7MKJ - chains I and L of the 9 polymer chains in the assembly; structure by electron microscopy, 2.90 A resolution.

[Chain I]
Protein: DNA-directed RNA polymerase subunit beta
Organism: Escherichia coli
Notes: EC 2.7.7.6
UniProtKB: P0A8V4 (RPOB_ECO57); residue numbers follow UniProt; this construct covers 1-1342
Amino-acid sequence (1342 residues; each row starts with the number of its first residue):
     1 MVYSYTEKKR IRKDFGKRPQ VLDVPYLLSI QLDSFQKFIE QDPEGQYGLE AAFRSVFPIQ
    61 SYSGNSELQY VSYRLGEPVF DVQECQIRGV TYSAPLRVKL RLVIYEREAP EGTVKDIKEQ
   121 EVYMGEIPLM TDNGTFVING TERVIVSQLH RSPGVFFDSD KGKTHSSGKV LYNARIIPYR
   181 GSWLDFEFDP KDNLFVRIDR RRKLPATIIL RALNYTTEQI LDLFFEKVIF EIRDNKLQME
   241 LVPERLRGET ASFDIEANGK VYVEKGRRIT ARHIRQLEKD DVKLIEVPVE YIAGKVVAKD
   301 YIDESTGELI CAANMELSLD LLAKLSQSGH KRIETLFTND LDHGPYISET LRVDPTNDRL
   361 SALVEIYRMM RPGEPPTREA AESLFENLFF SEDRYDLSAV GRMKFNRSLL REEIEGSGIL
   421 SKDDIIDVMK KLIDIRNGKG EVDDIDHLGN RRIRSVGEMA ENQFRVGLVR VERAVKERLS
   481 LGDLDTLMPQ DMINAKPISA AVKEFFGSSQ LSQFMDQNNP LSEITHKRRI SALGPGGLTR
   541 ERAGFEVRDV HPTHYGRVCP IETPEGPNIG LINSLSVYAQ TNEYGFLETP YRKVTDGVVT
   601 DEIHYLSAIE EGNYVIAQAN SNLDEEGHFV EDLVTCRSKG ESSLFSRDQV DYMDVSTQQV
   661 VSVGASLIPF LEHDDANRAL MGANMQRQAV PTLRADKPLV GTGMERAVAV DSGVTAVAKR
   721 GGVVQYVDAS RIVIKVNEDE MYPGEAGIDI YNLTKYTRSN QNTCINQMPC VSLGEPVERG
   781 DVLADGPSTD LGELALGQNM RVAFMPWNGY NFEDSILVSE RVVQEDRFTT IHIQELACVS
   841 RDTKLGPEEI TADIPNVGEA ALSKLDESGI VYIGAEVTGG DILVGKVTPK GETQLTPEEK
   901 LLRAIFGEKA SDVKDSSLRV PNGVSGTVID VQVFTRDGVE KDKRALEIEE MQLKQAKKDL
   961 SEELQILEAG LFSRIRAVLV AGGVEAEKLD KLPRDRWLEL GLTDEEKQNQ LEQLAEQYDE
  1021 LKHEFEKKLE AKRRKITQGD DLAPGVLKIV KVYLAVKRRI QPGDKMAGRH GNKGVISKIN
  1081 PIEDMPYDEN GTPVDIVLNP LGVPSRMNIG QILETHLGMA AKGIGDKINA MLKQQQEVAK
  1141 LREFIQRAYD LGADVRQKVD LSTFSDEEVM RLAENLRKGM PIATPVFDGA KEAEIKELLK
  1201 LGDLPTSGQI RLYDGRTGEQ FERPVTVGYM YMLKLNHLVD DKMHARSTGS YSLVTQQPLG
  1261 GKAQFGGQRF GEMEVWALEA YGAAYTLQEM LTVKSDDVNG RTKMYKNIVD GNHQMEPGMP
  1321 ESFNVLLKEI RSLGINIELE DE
Not modelled in the structure: 1, 1342
Small-molecule neighbours:
  - chapso (1N7), molecule 1: Gln46, Tyr47, Tyr179, Ser398, Ala399, Val400, Arg452, Glu458, Glu461, Asn462, Glu583, Tyr584
  - chapso (1N7), molecule 2: Gln725, Tyr726, Arg731, Glu962, Gln965, Ile966, Ala969
Reported in the primary citation:
  - binding site for Nontemplate strand of T7A1 promoter DNA: Arg201
  - binding site for Template strand of T7A1 promoter DNA: Arg470, Lys496

[Chain L]
Protein: RNA polymerase sigma factor RpoD
Organism: Escherichia coli
UniProtKB: Q0P6L9 (Q0P6L9_ECOLX); numbering as in UniProt (aligned over 1-613)
Amino-acid sequence (613 residues; numbered 1 to 613; the number before each row is that of its first residue):
     1 MEQNPQSQLK LLVTRGKEQG YLTYAEVNDH LPEDIVDSDQ IEDIIQMIND MGIQVMEEAP
    61 DADDLMLAEN TADEDAAEAA AQVLSSVESE IGRTTDPVRM YMREMGTVEL LTREGEIDIA
   121 KRIEDGINQV QCSVAEYPEA ITYLLEQYDR VEAEEARLSD LITGFVDPNA EEDLAPTATH
   181 VGSELSQEDL DDDEDEDEED GDDDSADDDN SIDPELAREK FAELRAQYVV TRDTIKAKGR
   241 SHATAQEEIL KLSEVFKQFR LVPKQFDYLV NSMRVMMDRV RTQERLIMKL CVEQCKMPKK
   301 NFITLFTGNE TSDTWFNAAI AMNKPWSEKL HDVSEEVHRA LQKLQQIEEE TGLTIEQVKD
   361 INRRMSIGEA KARRAKKEMV EANLRLVISI AKKYTNRGLQ FLDLIQEGNI GLMKAVDKFE
   421 YRRGYKFSTY ATWWIRQAIT RSIADQARTI RIPVHMIETI NKLNRISRQM LQEMGREPTP
   481 EELAERMLMP EDKIRKVLKI AKEPISMETP IGDDEDSHLG DFIEDTTLEL PLDSATTESL
   541 RAATHDVLAG LTAREAKVLR MRFGIDMNTD YTLEEVGKQF DVTRERIRQI EAKALRKLRH
   601 PSRSEVLRSF LDD
Not modelled in the structure: 1-89, 167-212, 237-241, 612-613
Small-molecule neighbours: chapso (1N7): Ile511, Leu519, Phe522, Ile523

[Interface between chain I and chain L]
Residue-residue contacts - 62 pairs, chain I then chain L:
  Arg97(I) with Gly475(L)
  Val122(I) with Gln472(L)
  Tyr123(I) with Leu471(L); Gln472(L); Gly475(L)
  Arg368(I) with Glu90(L), salt bridge
  Pro372(I) with Thr94(L); Arg99(L), hydrogen bond (backbone-side chain)
  Gly373(I) with Glu90(L); Arg93(L); Thr94(L); Arg103(L), hydrogen bond (backbone-side chain)
  Glu374(I) with Glu90(L); Arg99(L), salt bridge
  Pro375(I) with Glu90(L)
  Pro376(I) with Glu90(L)
  Gln490(I) with Gln472(L), hydrogen bond (side chain-backbone)
  Ile493(I) with Gln472(L), hydrogen bond (backbone-side chain)
  Asn494(I) with Arg468(L)
  Asp842(I) with Lys499(L)
  Pro897(I) with Gly564(L)
  Glu898(I) with Arg541(L); Thr544(L); Ile565(L)
  Lys900(I) with Phe563(L)
  Leu901(I) with Phe563(L), hydrophobic; Ile565(L), hydrophobic
  Leu902(I) with Leu607(L), hydrophobic; Phe610(L), hydrophobic; Leu611(L), hydrophobic
  Ala904(I) with Phe563(L), hydrophobic; Leu595(L); Arg599(L)
  Ile905(I) with Leu595(L), hydrophobic; Leu598(L), hydrophobic; Arg599(L), hydrogen bond (backbone-side chain)
  Phe906(I) with Ser604(L); Leu607(L), hydrophobic; Arg608(L); Leu611(L), hydrophobic
  Glu908(I) with Leu611(L)
  Arg936(I) with Arg495(L)
  Pro1044(I) with Leu498(L)
  Thr1248(I) with Pro531(L)
  Ser1250(I) with Glu524(L), hydrogen bond
  Tyr1251(I) with Glu524(L); Asp525(L), hydrogen bond (backbone-backbone)
  Ser1252(I) with Ile523(L); Asp525(L)
  Leu1253(I) with Ile523(L); Glu524(L); Asp525(L)
  Gln1256(I) with Asp525(L), hydrogen bond; Leu528(L)
  Leu1259(I) with Asp521(L); Glu524(L)
  Gln1264(I) with Phe522(L)
  Arg1301(I) with Leu528(L)
  Tyr1305(I) with Pro531(L), hydrophobic
  Lys1306(I) with Ser534(L), hydrogen bond; Glu538(L)
  Asp1310(I) with Glu538(L)
Other interface residues (no listed pair), chain I (41 interface residues in all): Glu126, Arg371, Ala495, Glu899, Gly1045
Other interface residues (no listed pair), chain L (40 interface residues in all): Met507, Gly520, Leu532, Ala535, Leu540, Asp566

[Overview]
Chain I and chain L form an interface of 41 and 40 residues respectively; the contacts include 9 hydrogen
bonds and 2 salt bridges. Polar contacts include Arg368(I)-Glu90(L), Glu374(I)-Arg99(L) and
Pro372(I)-Arg99(L). From the paper: a binding site for Template strand of T7A1 promoter DNA at Arg470(I) and
Lys496(I); a binding site for Nontemplate strand of T7A1 promoter DNA at Arg201(I).
Chain I is DNA-directed RNA polymerase subunit beta and chain L is RNA polymerase sigma factor RpoD, both from
Escherichia coli; the structure, Cryo-EM structure of Escherichia coli RNA polymerase bound to T7A1 promoter
DNA, was determined by electron microscopy together with 7MKD, 7MKE and 7MKI from the same study.
